5CWS - chains B and D of the 6 polymer chains in the assembly; structure by X-ray diffraction, 3.77 A resolution.

Chain B:
Name: sAB-158 Fab Heavy Chain
Organism: Homo sapiens
Notes: antibody fragment or engineered binder
Amino-acid sequence (266 residues; row label = number of the first residue in the row):
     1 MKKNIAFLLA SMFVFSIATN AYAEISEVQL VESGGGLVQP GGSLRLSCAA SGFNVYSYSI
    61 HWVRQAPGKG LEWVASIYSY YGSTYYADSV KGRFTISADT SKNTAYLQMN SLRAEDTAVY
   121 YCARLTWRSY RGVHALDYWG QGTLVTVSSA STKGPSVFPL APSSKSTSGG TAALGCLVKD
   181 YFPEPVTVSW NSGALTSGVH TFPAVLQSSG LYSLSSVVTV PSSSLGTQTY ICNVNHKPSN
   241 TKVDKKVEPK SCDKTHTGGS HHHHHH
Disordered / not traced: 1-26, 250-266
Cystine bridges: Cys48-Cys122, Cys176-Cys232

Chain D:
Name: Nucleoporin NUP49
Organism: Chaetomium thermophilum
UniProt: G0S4X2 (NUP49_CHATD); the author numbering skips numbers that UniProt does not, so the offset changes along the chain: 246-414 = UniProt 246-414; 417-472 = UniProt 415-470
Amino-acid sequence (227 residues; numbered 244 to 472; 2 numbers in that range are skipped by the numbering (no residue carries them; nothing is unmodelled there); the number before each row is that of its first residue):
   244 MSEALQQEIA KIDEEIQKCI RDKEAVDAFL PAHGEQLAAI PTDVNFVTRK SEGAHNALSS
   304 DILAIDQLRE LVKQDADNAR LSFKAIDNLK LPMQYHQAGL WSKQMGGAGT AGASGASADA
   364 DGQSNADLIS YFSKTADEME EMMKKFEKTI TEIEAHLTGV EAHAMAMQNV A
   417 AQSRNAAQGG VDERVYELAA VLREFEESIL KVAGVVGGVK EGVTELQLRD FMGHGS
Disordered / not traced: 244, 335-366, 417-426, 469-472
Sequence notes: initiating methionine (244); expression tag (245)

Chain B / chain D interface:
Contacting residue pairs (7):
  Tyr58(B) - Lys293(D)
  Trp127(B) - Asp286(D)
  Arg128(B) - Phe289(D)
  Tyr130(B) - Thr285(D)  hydrogen bond (side chain-backbone)
  Tyr130(B) - Asp286(D)
  Tyr130(B) - Phe289(D)  hydrophobic
  Arg131(B) - Asp286(D)  salt bridge
Other interface residues (no listed pair), chain D (5 interface residues in all): Ala282

Overview:
Chain B and chain D each contribute 5 residues to their interface; the contacts include 1 hydrogen bond and 1
salt bridge. Polar pairs include Arg131(B)-Asp286(D) and Tyr130(B)-Thr285(D).
Chain B is sAB-158 Fab Heavy Chain (Homo sapiens) and chain D is Nucleoporin NUP49 (Chaetomium thermophilum);
the structure, Crystal structure of the intact Chaetomium thermophilum Nsp1-Nup49-Nup57 channel nucleoporin
heterotrimer bound to its Nic96 nuclear ..., was determined by X-ray diffraction, deposited together with
4JO7, 4JO9 and 5CWW.
